PDB entry 3G5R | X-ray diffraction, 1.60 A resolution | chain A

[Chain A]
Molecule: Methylenetetrahydrofolate--tRNA-(uracil-5-)-methyltransferase trmFO
Organism: Thermus thermophilus
Notes: EC 2.1.1.74
UniProt: Q5SID2 (TRMFO_THET8); residue numbers follow UniProt; this construct covers 1-443
Chain sequence (443 residues; each row starts with the number of its first residue):
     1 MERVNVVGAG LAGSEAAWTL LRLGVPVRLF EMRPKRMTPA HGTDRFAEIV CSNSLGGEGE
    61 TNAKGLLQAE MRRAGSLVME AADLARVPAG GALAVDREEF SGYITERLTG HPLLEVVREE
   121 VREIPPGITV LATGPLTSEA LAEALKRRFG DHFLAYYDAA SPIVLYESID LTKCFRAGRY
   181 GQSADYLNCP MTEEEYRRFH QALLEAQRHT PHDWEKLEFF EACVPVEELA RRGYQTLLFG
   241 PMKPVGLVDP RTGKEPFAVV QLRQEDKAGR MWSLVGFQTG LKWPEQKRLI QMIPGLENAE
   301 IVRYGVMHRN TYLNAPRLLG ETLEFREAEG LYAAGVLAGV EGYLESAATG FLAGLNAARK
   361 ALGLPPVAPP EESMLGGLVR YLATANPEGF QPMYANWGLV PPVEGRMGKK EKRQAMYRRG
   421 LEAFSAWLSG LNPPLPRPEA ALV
Unresolved in the structure: 207-222, 437-443
Ion coordination: Ca2+ near Leu84 (its only coordinating residue here)
Ligand contacts:
  - FAD (flavin-adenine dinucleotide): Val7, Gly8, Ala9, Gly10, Leu11, Ala12, Gly13, Phe30, Glu31, Met32, Arg33, Thr38, Ala40, His41, Val50, Cys51, Ser52, Glu119, Glu120, Val121, Ala132, Thr133, Gly134, Pro135, Leu136, Thr137, Ser138, Leu141, Gly335, Val336, Glu341, Gly342, Tyr343, Ser346
  - (6S)-5,6,7,8-tetrahydrofolate (THG): Pro135, His308, Arg309, Asn310, Glu341
Reported in the primary citation:
  - contacts within the chain: Glu15-Leu77 (hydrogen bond), Glu15-Val78 (hydrogen bond), Arg263-Glu388 (hydrogen bond), Leu136-Arg309, Tyr157-Arg309, Tyr156-Arg309 (hydrogen bond), Arg309-Thr311 (hydrogen bond)
  - binding site for flavin-adenine dinucleotide: Gly10, Ala12, Gly13, Met32, Arg33, His41, Glu48, Val50, Cys51, Ser54, Val121, Ala132, Thr133, Gly134, Leu136, Ser138, Ala334, Val336, Leu337, Gly342, Tyr343
  - binding site for (6S)-5,6,7,8-tetrahydrofolate: His308, Arg309, Asn310
  - conformationally variable residues (side-chain flip): His308
  - mutagenesis - R97A, W283A, H308A, N310A, E341A, K409A, K410A: decreased catalytic activity
  - mutagenesis - E341A: decreased binding to flavin-adenine dinucleotide
  - mutagenesis - C51A, C223A, K282A, K287A: abolished catalytic activity
  - catalytic residues: Cys51, Ser52 (proposed by the authors, not directly observed)

[Summary]
Ligands of chain A: flavin-adenine dinucleotide and (6S)-5,6,7,8-tetrahydrofolate. From the paper: catalytic
residues Cys51 and Ser52; R97A, W283A and H308A, among others, reduce catalytic activity; 11 substitutions
were tested in all.
Chain A is Methylenetetrahydrofolate--tRNA-(uracil-5-)-methyltransferase trmFO (Thermus thermophilus); the
structure, Crystal structure of Thermus thermophilus TrmFO in complex with tetrahydrofolate, was determined by
X-ray diffraction, deposited together with 3G5Q and 3G5S.
